8J1E - chains A and C of the 3 polymer chains in the assembly; structure by electron microscopy, 3.84 A resolution.

[Chain A (and C)]
Protein: Guard cell S-type anion channel SLAC1, Green fluorescent protein
Source organism: Arabidopsis thaliana
Notes: chain C of this document is another copy of the same molecule, construct and numbering; everything in this record applies to it too
UniProt: chimeric construct of Q9LD83, P42212: residues 1-556 from Q9LD83 (SLAC1_ARATH) positions 1-556 (same numbers); residues 566-803 from P42212 positions 1-238 (UniProt number = residue number - 565)
Sequence (826 residues; row label = number of the first residue in the row):
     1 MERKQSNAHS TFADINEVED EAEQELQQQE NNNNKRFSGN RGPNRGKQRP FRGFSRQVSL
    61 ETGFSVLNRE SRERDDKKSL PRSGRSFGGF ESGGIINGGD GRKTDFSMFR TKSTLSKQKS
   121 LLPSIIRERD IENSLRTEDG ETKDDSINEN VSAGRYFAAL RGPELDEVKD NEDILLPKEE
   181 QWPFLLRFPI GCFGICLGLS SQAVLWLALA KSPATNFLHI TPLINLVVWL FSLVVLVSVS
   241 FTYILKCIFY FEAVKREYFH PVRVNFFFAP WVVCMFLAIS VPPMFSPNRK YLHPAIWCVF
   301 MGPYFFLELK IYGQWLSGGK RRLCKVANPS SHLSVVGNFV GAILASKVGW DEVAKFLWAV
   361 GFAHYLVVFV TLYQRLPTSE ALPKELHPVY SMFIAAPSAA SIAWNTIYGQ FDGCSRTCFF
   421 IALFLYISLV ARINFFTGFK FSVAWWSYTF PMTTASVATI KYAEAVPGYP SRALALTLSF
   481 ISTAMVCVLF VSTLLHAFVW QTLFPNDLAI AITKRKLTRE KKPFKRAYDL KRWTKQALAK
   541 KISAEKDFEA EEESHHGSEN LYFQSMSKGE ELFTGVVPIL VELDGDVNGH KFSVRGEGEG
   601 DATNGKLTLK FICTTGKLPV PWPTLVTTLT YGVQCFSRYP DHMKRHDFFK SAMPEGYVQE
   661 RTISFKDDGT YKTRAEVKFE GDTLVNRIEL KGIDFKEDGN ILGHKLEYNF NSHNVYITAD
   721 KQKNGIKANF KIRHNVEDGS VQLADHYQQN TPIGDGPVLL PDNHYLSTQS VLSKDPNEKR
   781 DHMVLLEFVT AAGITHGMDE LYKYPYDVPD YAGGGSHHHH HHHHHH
Disordered / not traced: 1-181, 318-326, 509-826
Sequence notes: linker (557-565); engineered mutation R595 (Ser30 in P42212), N604 (Tyr39 in P42212), L629 (Phe64 in P42212), T630 (Ser65 in P42212), R645 (Gln80 in P42212), S664 (Phe99 in P42212), T670 (Asn105 in P42212), F710 (Tyr145 in P42212), T718 (Met153 in P42212), A728 (Val163 in P42212), V736 (Ile171 in P42212), V771 (Ala206 in P42212); expression tag (804-826)
Curated features (UniProtKB/Swiss-Prot):
  - site: F450 (Important for channel gating)
  - modified residue: S59 (Phosphoserine), S86 (Phosphoserine), S113 (Phosphoserine), S120 (Phosphoserine), S146 (Phosphoserine), Y631 (Z: -2,3-didehydrotyrosine)
From the paper describing this entry:
  - mutagenesis - S59D, S59E: unchanged expression
  - post-translational modification sites: S59, S86, S120, T513 (citing earlier work)
  - mutagenesis - F106A/F109A: increased expression
  - specificity-determining residues: V272 (citing earlier work)

[How chain A and chain C interact]
Residue-residue contacts - 20 pairs, chain A then chain C:
  V370(A) with L366(C), hydrophobic; V370(C), hydrophobic
  Y373(A) with Y312(C), hydrogen bond (backbone-side chain); H364(C), hydrogen bond; V367(C), hydrophobic
  Q374(A) with P329(C); T371(C), hydrogen bond
  L376(A) with L316(C)
  R416(A) with E352(C), salt bridge; K355(C)
  T417(A) with A359(C)
  F420(A) with E352(C); K355(C); F356(C); A359(C), hydrophobic
  F424(A) with F356(C), hydrophobic; V360(C), hydrophobic; H364(C)
  R432(A) with L316(C)
  Y462(A) with E352(C), hydrogen bond
Also at the interface, not in a pair above, chain A (18 interface residues in all): F369, R375, P377, T378, G413, I421, I427, A431
Also at the interface, not in a pair above, chain C (20 interface residues in all): L309, G313, W315, S317, A327, A363, Y408

[In short]
Chain A and chain C form an interface of 18 and 20 residues respectively, with 4 hydrogen bonds and 1 salt
bridge. Polar pairs include R416(A)-E352(C), Y373(A)-Y312(C) and Y373(A)-H364(C). The paper reports that
F106A/F109A of chain A increase expression; the specificity determinant V272(A); 3 substitutions were tested
in all.
Both chains are Guard cell S-type anion channel SLAC1, Green fluorescent protein (Arabidopsis thaliana). Entry
8J1E (AtSLAC1 in open state) was determined by electron microscopy, deposited together with 8J0J, 8GW6 and
8GW7.
